Entry 3V7X (X-ray diffraction, 1.03 A resolution); this record covers chain A.

# Chain A
Protein: Carbonic anhydrase 2
Organism: Homo sapiens
Notes: EC 4.2.1.1
Reference sequence: P00918 (CAH2_HUMAN); the author numbering skips numbers that UniProt does not, so the offset changes along the chain: 1002-1125 = UniProt 2-125; 1127-1261 = UniProt 126-260
Chain sequence (259 residues; numbered 1002 to 1261; 1 number in that range is skipped by the numbering (no residue carries it; nothing is unmodelled there); the number before each row is that of its first residue):
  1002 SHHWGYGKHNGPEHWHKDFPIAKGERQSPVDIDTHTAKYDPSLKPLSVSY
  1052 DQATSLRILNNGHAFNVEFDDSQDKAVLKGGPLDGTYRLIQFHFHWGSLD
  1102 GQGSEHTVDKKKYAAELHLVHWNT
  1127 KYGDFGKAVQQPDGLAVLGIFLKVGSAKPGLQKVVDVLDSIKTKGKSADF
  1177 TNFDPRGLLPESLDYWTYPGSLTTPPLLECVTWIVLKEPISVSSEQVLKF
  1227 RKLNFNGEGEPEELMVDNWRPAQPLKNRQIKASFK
Unresolved in the structure: 1002
UniProt features mapped onto this chain:
  - active site: H1064 (Proton donor/acceptor)
  - binding site (Zn(2+)): H1094, H1096, H1119
  - binding site (substrate): T1199, T1200
  - site: Y1007 (Fine-tunes the proton-transfer properties of H-64), N1062 (Fine-tunes the proton-transfer properties of H-64), N1067 (Fine-tunes the proton-transfer properties of H-64), Q1092 (Involved in the binding of some activators, including histamine and L-histidine)
  - modified residue: S1002 (N-acetylserine), S1166 (Phosphoserine), S1173 (Phosphoserine)
Bound ions: mercuribenzoic acid Hg site 1 near H1003 (its only coordinating residue here); Zn2+: H1094, H1096, H1119 (together with D7A); mercuribenzoic acid Hg site 2 near C1206 (its only coordinating residue here)
Ligand contacts: D7A (N-[2-(3,4-dimethoxyphenyl)ethyl]-4-sulfamoylbenzamide): Q1092, H1094, H1096, E1106, H1119, V1121, F1131, G1132, V1135, V1143, S1197, L1198, T1199, T1200, P1202, L1204, W1209

# Overview
Bound to chain A: compound D7A. H1094, H1096 and H1119 coordinate Zn2+. Curated annotation (UniProt) lists
active-site residue H1064, 3 Zn2+-binding residues and substrate-binding residues T1199 and T1200.
Chain A is Carbonic anhydrase 2 (Homo sapiens); the structure, Complex of human carbonic anhydrase II with
N-[2-(3,4-dimethoxyphenyl)ethyl]-4-sulfamoylbenzamide, was determined by X-ray diffraction together with 3VBD
from the same study.
